Entry 6NL0 (X-ray diffraction, 1.97 A resolution); this record covers chains P and A of the 4 polymer chains in the assembly.

Chain P:
Molecule: 10-nt DNA strand
Sequence (10 nucleotides; row label = number of the first residue in the row):
     1 GCTGATGCTX
Modified residues: 2DT (3'-deoxythymidine-5'-monophosphate) at position 10
Bound ions: Na+: DT9 (shared with Thr101(A), Val103(A), Ile106(A) of chain A)

Chain A:
Name: DNA polymerase beta
Organism: Homo sapiens
Notes: EC 2.7.7.7, 4.2.99.-
Reference sequence: P06746 (DPOLB_HUMAN); residues 1-335 here = UniProt positions 1-335
Amino-acid sequence (335 residues; numbered 1 to 335; the number before each row is that of its first residue):
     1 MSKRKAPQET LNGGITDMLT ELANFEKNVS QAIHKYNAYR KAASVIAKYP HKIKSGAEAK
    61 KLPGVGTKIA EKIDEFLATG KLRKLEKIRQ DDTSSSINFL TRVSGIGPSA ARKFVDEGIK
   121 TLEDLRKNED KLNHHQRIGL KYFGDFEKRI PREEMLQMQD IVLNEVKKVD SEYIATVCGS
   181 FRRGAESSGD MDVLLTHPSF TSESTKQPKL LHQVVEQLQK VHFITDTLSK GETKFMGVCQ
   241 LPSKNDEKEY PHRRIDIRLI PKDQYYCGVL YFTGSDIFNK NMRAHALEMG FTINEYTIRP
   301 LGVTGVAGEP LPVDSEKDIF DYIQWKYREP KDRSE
Disordered / not traced: 1-9
Construct notes: engineered mutation Met289 (Lys in P06746)
Bound ions: Na+ site 1: Lys60, Leu62, Val65 (shared with 1 residue of chain D); Na+ site 2: Thr101, Val103, Ile106 (shared with DT9(P) of chain P); Mg2+: Asp190, Asp192 (together with GFF); Na+ site 3: Asp190, Asp192, Asp256 (together with GFF)
Small-molecule neighbours: GFF (2'-deoxy-5'-O-[({[difluoro(phosphono)methyl](hydroxy)phosphoryl}oxy)(hydroxy)phosphoryl]guanosine): Arg149, Gly179, Ser180, Arg183, Ser188, Gly189, Asp190, Asp192, Tyr271, Phe272, Thr273, Gly274, Ser275, Asp276, Asn279, Arg283

Interface between chain P and chain A:
Contacting residue pairs (14):
  DG7(P) with Ser109(A), phosphate contact
  DC8(P) with Gly105(A), sugar contact; Gly107(A), hydrogen bond to the phosphate; Pro108(A), phosphate contact; Ser109(A), hydrogen bond to the phosphate; Ala110(A), hydrogen bond to the phosphate
  DT9(P) with Val103(A), phosphate contact; Ser104(A), phosphate contact; Gly105(A), hydrogen bond to the phosphate; Ile106(A), phosphate contact; His135(A), sugar contact
  2DT_10(P) with Arg254(A), salt bridge to the phosphate; Asp256(A), sugar contact; Tyr271(A), base contact
Also at the interface, not in a pair above, chain A (15 interface residues in all): Lys27, Met236, Phe272

In short:
4 residues of chain P and 15 residues of chain A are in contact; the contacts include 4 hydrogen bonds and 1
salt bridge. Polar contacts include DC8(P)-Gly107(A), DC8(P)-Ser109(A) and DC8(P)-Ala110(A). Chain A binds
compound GFF.
Here chain P is a 10-nt DNA strand and chain A is DNA polymerase beta (Homo sapiens). Entry 6NL0 (Ternary
complex crystal structure of K289M variant of DNA polymerase Beta with "hot-spot sequence" with beta-gamma
...) was determined by X-ray diffraction, deposited together with 6NKR, 6NKS, 6NKT, 6NKU, 6NKV, 6NKW and 3
further entries.
